5X2Y - chains C and D of the 4 polymer chains in the assembly; structure by X-ray diffraction, 1.79 A resolution.

# Chain C (and D)
Name: L-methionine gamma-lyase
Organism: Pseudomonas putida
Notes: EC 4.4.1.11, 4.4.1.2; chain D of this document is another copy of the same molecule, construct and numbering; everything in this record applies to it too
UniProt: P13254 (MEGL_PSEPU); residues 1-398 here = UniProt positions 1-398
Sequence (398 residues; row label = number of the first residue in the row):
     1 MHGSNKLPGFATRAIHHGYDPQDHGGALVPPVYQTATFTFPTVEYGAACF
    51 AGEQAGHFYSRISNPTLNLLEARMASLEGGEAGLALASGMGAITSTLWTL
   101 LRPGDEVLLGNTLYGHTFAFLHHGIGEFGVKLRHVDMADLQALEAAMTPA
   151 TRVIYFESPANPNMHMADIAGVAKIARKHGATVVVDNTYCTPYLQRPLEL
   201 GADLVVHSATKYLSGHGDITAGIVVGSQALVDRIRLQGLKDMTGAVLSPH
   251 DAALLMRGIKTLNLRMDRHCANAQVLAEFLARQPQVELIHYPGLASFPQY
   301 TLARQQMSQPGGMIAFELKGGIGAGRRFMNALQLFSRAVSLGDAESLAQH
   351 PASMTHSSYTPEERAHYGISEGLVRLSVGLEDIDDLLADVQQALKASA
Disordered / not traced: 1-6, 359-368 (chain D: 1-2, 363-368)
Modified / non-standard residues: Lys211 ((2S)-2-amino-6-[[3-hydroxy-2-methyl-5-(phosphonooxymethyl)pyridin-4-yl]methylideneamino]hexanoic acid; LLP)
Construct notes: engineered mutation His116 (Cys in P13254)
Curated features (UniProtKB/Swiss-Prot):
  - binding site (pyridoxal 5'-phosphate): Tyr59 to Arg61, Gly89, Met90, Ser208 to Thr210
  - binding site (substrate): Tyr114, Arg375
  - modified residue: Lys211 (N6-(pyridoxal phosphate)lysine)
  - mutagenesis: Arg61 (R61A/E/F: Loss of elimination activity against L-methionine), Lys240 (K240D/E: Marked decrease in elimination activity against both L-methionine and DL-homocysteine ...), Asp241 (D241H/R: 5 to 14-fold reduction in alpha,gamma-elimination activity against L-methionine, while no change in affinity for L-methionine)

# How chain C and chain D interact
Contacting residue pairs (122):
  Gln34(C) - Asp218(D)
  Gln34(C) - Ile219(D)
  Gln34(C) - Asp251(D)
  Thr35(C) - Gly217(D)
  Ala36(C) - Thr210(D)
  Ala36(C) - Gly217(D)  hydrogen bond (backbone-backbone)
  Ala36(C) - Ile219(D)
  Thr37(C) - Ser340(D)
  Thr39(C) - Ser336(D)
  Thr39(C) - Arg337(D)
  Phe40(C) - Arg337(D)  hydrogen bond (backbone-backbone)
  Pro41(C) - Arg337(D)  hydrogen bond (backbone-side chain)
  Thr42(C) - Asn330(D)
  Thr42(C) - Arg337(D)
  Val43(C) - Arg326(D)
  Val43(C) - Met329(D)  hydrophobic
  Val43(C) - Asn330(D)
  Val43(C) - Arg337(D)
  Val43(C) - Ser353(D)
  Val43(C) - Met354(D)  hydrophobic
  Glu44(C) - Arg326(D)  salt bridge
  Glu44(C) - Asn330(D)
  Ala47(C) - Ser353(D)
  Ala47(C) - Met354(D)
  Ala47(C) - Ser357(D)
  Phe50(C) - Val339(D)  hydrophobic
  Phe50(C) - Thr355(D)
  Ala51(C) - Ser358(D)
  Ala87(C) - Ala87(D)  hydrophobic
  Ala87(C) - Gly244(D)
  Ala87(C) - Val246(D)
  Ser88(C) - Gly244(D)  hydrogen bond (side chain-backbone)
  Met90(C) - Lys240(D)
  Met90(C) - Asp241(D)
  Gly91(C) - Thr243(D)
  Gly91(C) - Gly244(D)
  Thr94(C) - Asp241(D)
  Thr94(C) - Met242(D)
  Thr94(C) - Thr243(D)  hydrogen bond (side chain-backbone)
  Trp98(C) - Trp98(D)  hydrophobic
  Trp98(C) - Phe128(D)  hydrophobic
  Trp98(C) - Met242(D)  hydrogen bond (side chain-backbone)
  Leu101(C) - Phe128(D)
  Arg102(C) - His123(D)  hydrogen bond (side chain-backbone)
  Arg102(C) - Glu127(D)  salt bridge
  Arg102(C) - Phe128(D)
  Pro103(C) - Glu127(D)
  Pro103(C) - Phe128(D)  hydrophobic
  His116(C) - Lys240(D)
  His116(C) - Asp241(D)  salt bridge
  Ala119(C) - Asp241(D)
  Phe120(C) - Asp241(D)
  Phe120(C) - Met242(D)  hydrophobic
  His123(C) - Arg102(D)  hydrogen bond (backbone-side chain)
  Gly124(C) - Met242(D)
  Glu127(C) - Arg102(D)  salt bridge
  Glu127(C) - Pro103(D)
  Phe128(C) - Trp98(D)  hydrophobic
  Phe128(C) - Leu101(D)
  Phe128(C) - Arg102(D)
  Phe128(C) - Pro103(D)
  Phe128(C) - Phe128(D)  hydrophobic
  Phe128(C) - Met242(D)  hydrophobic
  Thr210(C) - Ala36(D)
  Gly217(C) - Thr35(D)
  Gly217(C) - Ala36(D)  hydrogen bond (backbone-backbone)
  Asp218(C) - Gln34(D)
  Ile219(C) - Gln34(D)
  Ile219(C) - Ala36(D)
  Lys240(C) - Met90(D)
  Lys240(C) - His116(D)  hydrogen bond
  Asp241(C) - Met90(D)
  Asp241(C) - Thr94(D)
  Asp241(C) - His116(D)  salt bridge
  Asp241(C) - Ala119(D)
  Asp241(C) - Phe120(D)
  Met242(C) - Thr94(D)
  Met242(C) - Trp98(D)  hydrogen bond (backbone-side chain)
  Met242(C) - Phe120(D)  hydrophobic
  Met242(C) - Gly124(D)
  Met242(C) - Phe128(D)  hydrophobic
  Thr243(C) - Gly91(D)
  Thr243(C) - Thr94(D)  hydrogen bond (backbone-side chain)
  Thr243(C) - Met242(D)
  Thr243(C) - Thr243(D)
  Thr243(C) - Ala245(D)
  Gly244(C) - Ala87(D)
  Gly244(C) - Ser88(D)  hydrogen bond (backbone-side chain)
  Gly244(C) - Met90(D)
  Gly244(C) - Gly91(D)
  Gly244(C) - Ala245(D)
  Ala245(C) - Thr243(D)
  Ala245(C) - Gly244(D)
  Ala245(C) - Ala245(D)  hydrophobic
  Val246(C) - Ala87(D)
  Ser248(C) - Ser248(D)
  Ser248(C) - Asp251(D)  hydrogen bond
  His250(C) - His250(D)  hydrogen bond
  Asp251(C) - Gln34(D)
  Asp251(C) - Ser248(D)  hydrogen bond
  Arg326(C) - Val43(D)
  Arg326(C) - Glu44(D)  salt bridge
  Met329(C) - Val43(D)  hydrophobic
  Asn330(C) - Thr42(D)
  Asn330(C) - Val43(D)  hydrogen bond (side chain-backbone)
  Asn330(C) - Glu44(D)  hydrogen bond
  Ser336(C) - Thr39(D)
  Arg337(C) - Thr39(D)
  Arg337(C) - Phe40(D)  hydrogen bond (side chain-backbone)
  Arg337(C) - Pro41(D)  hydrogen bond (side chain-backbone)
  Arg337(C) - Thr42(D)
  Arg337(C) - Val43(D)
  Val339(C) - Phe50(D)  hydrophobic
  Ser353(C) - Val43(D)
  Ser353(C) - Ala47(D)
  Met354(C) - Val43(D)  hydrophobic
  Met354(C) - Gly46(D)
  Met354(C) - Ala47(D)
  Met354(C) - Phe50(D)
  Thr355(C) - Phe50(D)
  Ser357(C) - Ala47(D)
  Ser357(C) - Ala51(D)
Also at the interface, not in a pair above, chain C (62 interface residues in all): Phe38, Gly46, Gln54, Ile125, Val130, Thr220, Ala338, Ser340, Asp343
Also at the interface, not in a pair above, chain D (64 interface residues in all): Thr37, Phe38, Glu53, Ile125, Val130, Thr220, Ala338, Asp343, Tyr359

# In short
62 residues of chain C face 64 of chain D across their interface, with 20 hydrogen bonds and 6 salt bridges.
Polar pairs include Glu44(C)-Arg326(D), Arg102(C)-Glu127(D) and His116(C)-Asp241(D).
Chain C and chain D are both L-methionine gamma-lyase (Pseudomonas putida); the structure, Crystal structure
of Pseudomonas putida methionine gamma-lyase C116H mutant without sulfate ion, was determined by X-ray
diffraction (same publication as 5X2V, 5X2W, 5X2X, 5X2Z and 5X30).
